PDB entry 8PIB | electron microscopy, 2.60 A resolution | chains J and B of the 9 polymer chains in the assembly

== Chain J ==
Name: DNA-directed RNA polymerase subunit beta'
Organism: Escherichia coli
Notes: EC 2.7.7.6
UniProtKB: P0A8T7 (RPOC_ECOLI); residues 2-1407 here = UniProt positions 2-1407
Chain sequence (1416 residues; each row starts with the number of its first residue):
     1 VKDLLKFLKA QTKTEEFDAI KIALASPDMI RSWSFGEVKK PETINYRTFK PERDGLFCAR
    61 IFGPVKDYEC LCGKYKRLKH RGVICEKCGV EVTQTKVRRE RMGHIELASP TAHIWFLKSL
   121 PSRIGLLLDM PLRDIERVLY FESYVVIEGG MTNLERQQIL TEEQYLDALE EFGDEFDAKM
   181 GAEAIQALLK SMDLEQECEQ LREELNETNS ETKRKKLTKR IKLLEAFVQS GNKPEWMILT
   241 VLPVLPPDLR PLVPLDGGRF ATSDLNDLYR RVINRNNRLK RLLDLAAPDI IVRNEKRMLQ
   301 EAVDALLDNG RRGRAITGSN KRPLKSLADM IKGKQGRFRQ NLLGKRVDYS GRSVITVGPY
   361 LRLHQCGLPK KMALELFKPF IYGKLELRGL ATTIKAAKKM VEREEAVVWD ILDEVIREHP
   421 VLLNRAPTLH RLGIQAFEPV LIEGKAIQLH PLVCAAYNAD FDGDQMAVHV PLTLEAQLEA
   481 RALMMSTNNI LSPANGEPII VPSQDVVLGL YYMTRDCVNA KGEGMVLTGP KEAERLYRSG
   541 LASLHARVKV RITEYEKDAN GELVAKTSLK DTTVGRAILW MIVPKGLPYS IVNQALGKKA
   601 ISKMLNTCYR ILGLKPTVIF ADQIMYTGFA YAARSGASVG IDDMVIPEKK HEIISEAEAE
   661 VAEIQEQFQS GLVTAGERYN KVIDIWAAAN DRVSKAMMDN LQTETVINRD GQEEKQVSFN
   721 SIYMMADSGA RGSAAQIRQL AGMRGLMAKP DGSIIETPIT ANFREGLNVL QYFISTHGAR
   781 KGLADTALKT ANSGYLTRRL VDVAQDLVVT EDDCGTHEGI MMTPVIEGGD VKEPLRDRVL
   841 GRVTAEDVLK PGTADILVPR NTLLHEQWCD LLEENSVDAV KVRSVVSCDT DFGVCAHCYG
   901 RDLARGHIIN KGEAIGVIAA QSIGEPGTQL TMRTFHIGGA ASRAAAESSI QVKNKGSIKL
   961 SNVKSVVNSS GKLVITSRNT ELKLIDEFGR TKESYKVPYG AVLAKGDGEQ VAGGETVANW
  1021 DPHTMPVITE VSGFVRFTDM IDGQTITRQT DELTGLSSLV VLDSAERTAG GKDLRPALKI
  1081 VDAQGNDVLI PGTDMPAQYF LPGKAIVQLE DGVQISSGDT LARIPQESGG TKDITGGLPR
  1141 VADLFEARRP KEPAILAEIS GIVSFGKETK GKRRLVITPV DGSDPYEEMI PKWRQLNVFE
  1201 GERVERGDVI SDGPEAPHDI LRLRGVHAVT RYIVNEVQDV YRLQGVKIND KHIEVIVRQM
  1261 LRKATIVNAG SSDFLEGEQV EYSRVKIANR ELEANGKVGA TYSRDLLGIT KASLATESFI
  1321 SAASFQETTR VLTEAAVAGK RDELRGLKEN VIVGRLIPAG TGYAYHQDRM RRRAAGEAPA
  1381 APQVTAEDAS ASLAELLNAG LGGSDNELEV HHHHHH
Unresolved in the structure: 1-15, 68-92, 936-946, 1128-1133, 1376-1416
Sequence notes: expression tag (1, 1408-1416)
Metal / ion sites: Mg2+: Asp460, Asp462, Asp464 (shared with 2 residues of chain R); Zn2+: Cys814, Cys888, Cys895, Cys898
Curated features (UniProtKB/Swiss-Prot):
  - binding site (Zn(2+)): Cys70, Cys72, Cys85, Cys88, Cys814, Cys888, Cys895, Cys898
  - binding site (Mg(2+)): Asp460, Asp462, Asp464
  - modified residue: Lys983 (N6-acetyllysine)
  - mutagenesis: Gln504 (Q504P: Resistant to antibiotics salinamide A and B), Asn690 (N690D: Resistant to antibiotics salinamide A and B), Met697 (M697V: Resistant to antibiotics salinamide A and B), Ala735 (A735T: Resistant to antibiotics salinamide A and B), Arg738 (R738C/H/P/S: Resistant to antibiotics salinamide A and B), Ala748 (A748E: Resistant to antibiotics salinamide A and B), Pro758 (P758S/T: Resistant to antibiotics salinamide A and B), Phe763 (F763C: Resistant to antibiotics salinamide A and B), Ser775 (S775A: Resistant to antibiotics salinamide A and B), Ala779 (A779T/V: Resistant to antibiotics salinamide A and B), Arg780 (R780C: Resistant to antibiotics salinamide A and B), Gly782 (G782A/C: Resistant to antibiotics salinamide A and B), 1 further mutagenesis entry in UniProt
From the paper describing this entry:
  - binding site for non-template DNA: Arg270, Arg271, Asn274
  - binding site for the 17-nt RNA strand: Leu255
  - binding site for template DNA (chain B): Arg259

== Chain B ==
Molecule: template DNA
Sequence (40 nucleotides; numbered 1 to 40; the number before each row is that of its first residue):
     1 GGAAGATCGA AAAAAGCACG CTACCGCCCG CGTGGTGGTG

== How chain J and chain B interact ==
Contacting residue pairs (31; chain J residue first):
  Ser210(J) - DG5(B)  hydrogen bond to the phosphate
  Ser210(J) - DA6(B)  hydrogen bond to the phosphate
  Glu211(J) - DA6(B)  phosphate contact
  Thr212(J) - DA6(B)  phosphate contact
  Lys213(J) - DG5(B)  salt bridge to the phosphate
  Leu255(J) - DC28(B)  base contact
  Arg259(J) - DC28(B)  base contact
  Ala261(J) - DC28(B)  base contact
  Ala261(J) - DC29(B)  phosphate contact
  Thr262(J) - DC28(B)  sugar contact
  Arg270(J) - DC29(B)  base contact
  Arg311(J) - DA14(B)  phosphate contact
  Arg311(J) - DA15(B)  salt bridge to the phosphate
  Ser319(J) - DC29(B)  hydrogen bond to the sugar
  Asn320(J) - DC28(B)  sugar contact
  Lys334(J) - DA18(B)  salt bridge to the phosphate
  Lys334(J) - DC19(B)  salt bridge to the phosphate
  Arg339(J) - DC17(B)  salt bridge to the phosphate
  Arg339(J) - DC19(B)  salt bridge to the phosphate
  Arg346(J) - DC21(B)  salt bridge to the phosphate
  Arg352(J) - DG20(B)  sugar contact
  Arg352(J) - DC21(B)  sugar contact
  Ala426(J) - DG20(B)  sugar contact
  Thr790(J) - DA18(B)  hydrogen bond to the base
  Ala791(J) - DA18(B)  base contact
  Gly794(J) - DA18(B)  sugar contact
  Tyr795(J) - DG16(B)  sugar contact
  Tyr795(J) - DC17(B)  sugar contact
  Gln1326(J) - DG16(B)  phosphate contact
  Glu1327(J) - DA15(B)  phosphate contact
  Glu1327(J) - DG16(B)  hydrogen bond to the phosphate
Other interface residues (no listed pair), chain J (30 interface residues in all): Lys118, Phe260, Pro427, Arg798, Lys1170, Lys1172, Arg1330
Other interface residues (no listed pair), chain B (14 interface residues in all): DC8, DG9

== Overview ==
Chain J and chain B form an interface of 30 and 14 residues respectively, with 5 hydrogen bonds and 7 salt
bridges. Polar contacts include Thr790(J)-DA18(B), Ser319(J)-DC29(B) and Ser210(J)-DG5(B). From the paper: a
binding site for non-template DNA at Arg270(J), Arg271(J) and Asn274(J); a binding site for the 17-nt RNA
strand at Leu255(J).
Here chain J is DNA-directed RNA polymerase subunit beta' (Escherichia coli) and chain B is template DNA.
Entry 8PIB (autoinhibited RfaH bound to E. coli transcription complex paused at ops site (encounter complex))
was determined by electron microscopy together with 8PEN, 8PFG, 8PFJ, 8PH9, 8PHK, 8PID, 8PIL and 8PIM from the
same study.
